PDB entry 6PEA | X-ray diffraction, 1.36 A resolution | chain A

== Chain A ==
Name: Carbonic anhydrase 2
Organism: Homo sapiens
Notes: EC 4.2.1.1
Reference sequence: P00918 (CAH2_HUMAN); the author numbering skips numbers that UniProt does not, so the offset changes along the chain: 1-125 = UniProt 1-125; 127-261 = UniProt 126-260
Amino-acid sequence (260 residues; each row starts with the number of its first residue; note: 1 number in that range is skipped by the numbering (no residue carries it; nothing is unmodelled there)):
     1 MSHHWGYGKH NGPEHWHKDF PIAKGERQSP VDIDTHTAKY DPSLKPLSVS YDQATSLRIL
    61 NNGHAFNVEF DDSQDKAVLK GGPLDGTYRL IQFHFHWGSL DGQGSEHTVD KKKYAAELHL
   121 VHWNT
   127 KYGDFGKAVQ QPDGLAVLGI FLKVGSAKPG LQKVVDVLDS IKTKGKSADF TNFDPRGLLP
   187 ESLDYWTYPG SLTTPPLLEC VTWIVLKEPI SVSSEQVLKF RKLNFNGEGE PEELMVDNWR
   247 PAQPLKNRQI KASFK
Unresolved in the structure: 1-2
Swiss-Prot annotation at these positions:
  - active site: H64 (Proton donor/acceptor)
  - binding site (Zn(2+)): H94, H96, H119
  - binding site (substrate): T199, T200
  - site: Y7 (Fine-tunes the proton-transfer properties of H-64), N62 (Fine-tunes the proton-transfer properties of H-64), N67 (Fine-tunes the proton-transfer properties of H-64), Q92 (Involved in the binding of some activators, including histamine and L-histidine)
  - modified residue: S2 (N-acetylserine), S166 (Phosphoserine), S173 (Phosphoserine)
From the paper describing this entry:
  - conformationally variable residues (order/disorder transition): H3
  - catalytic residues: H64, T199 (proposed by the authors, not directly observed)

== Summary ==
UniProt lists active-site residue H64, 3 Zn2+-binding residues and substrate-binding residues T199 and T200.
From the paper: catalytic residues H64 and T199; conformational variability at H3.
Chain A is Carbonic anhydrase 2 (Homo sapiens); the structure, High Resolution Apo Carbonic Anhydrase II, was
determined by X-ray diffraction, deposited together with 6PDV.
